Entry 2W72 (X-ray diffraction, 1.07 A resolution); this record covers chains A and C of the 4 polymer chains in the assembly.

== Chain A ==
Protein: Human hemoglobin A
From: Homo sapiens
Notes: fragment: chain alpha, residues 2-142
Reference sequence: P69905 (HBA_HUMAN); residues 1-141 here correspond to UniProt positions 2-142 (UniProt number = residue number + 1)
Sequence (141 residues; each row starts with the number of its first residue):
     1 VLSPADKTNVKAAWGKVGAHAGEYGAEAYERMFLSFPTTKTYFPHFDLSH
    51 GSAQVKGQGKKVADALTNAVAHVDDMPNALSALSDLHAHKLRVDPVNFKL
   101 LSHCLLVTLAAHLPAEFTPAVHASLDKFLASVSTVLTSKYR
Sequence notes: engineered mutation Tyr29 (Leu30 in P69905), Gln58 (His59 in P69905)
Swiss-Prot annotation at these positions:
  - binding site (heme b): His87
  - site: Thr8, Asn9 (Microbial infection: Cleavage), Lys11 (Not glycated), Ala13, Trp14 (Microbial infection: Cleavage), Tyr24, Gly25 (Microbial infection: Cleavage), His45, Phe46 (Microbial infection: Cleavage), Asp47, Leu48 (Microbial infection: Cleavage), Ser52, Ala53 (Microbial infection: Cleavage), Val55, Lys56 (Microbial infection: Cleavage), Lys56 (Not glycated), Gly59, Lys60 (Microbial infection: Cleavage), Lys60 (Not glycated), Lys90 (Not glycated), Leu91, Arg92 (Microbial infection: Cleavage), Lys99 (Not glycated), Leu106, Val107 (Microbial infection: Cleavage), Thr108, Leu109 (Microbial infection: Cleavage), Val121, His122 (Microbial infection: Cleavage), Ser133, Thr134 (Microbial infection: Cleavage)
  - modified residue: Ser3 (Phosphoserine), Lys7 (N6-succinyllysine), Thr8 (Phosphothreonine), Lys11 (N6-succinyllysine), Lys16 (N6-acetyllysine), Tyr24 (Phosphotyrosine), Ser35 (Phosphoserine), Lys40 (N6-succinyllysine), Ser49 (Phosphoserine), Ser102 (Phosphoserine), Thr108 (Phosphothreonine), Ser124 (Phosphoserine), Ser131 (Phosphoserine), Thr134 (Phosphothreonine), Thr137 (Phosphothreonine), Ser138 (Phosphoserine)
  - glycosylation (N-linked (Glc) (glycation) lysine): Lys7, Lys16, Lys40, Lys61
Metal / ion sites: heme Fe near His87 (its only coordinating residue here)
Residues lining bound ligands:
  - heme (HEM): Tyr29, Met32, Thr39, Tyr42, Phe43, His45, Phe46, Gln58, Lys61, Val62, Ala65, Leu66, Leu83, Leu86, His87, Leu91, Val93, Asn97, Phe98, Leu101, Leu105, Val132, Leu136
  - xenon (XE), molecule 1: Ala13, Leu109, Leu113, Glu116, Phe117, Val121, Leu125
  - xenon (XE), molecule 2: Trp14, Val70, Leu105, Leu109, Leu125, Phe128, Leu129
  - xenon (XE), molecule 3: Trp14, Ala21, Tyr24, Gly25, Ala63, Leu66, Leu105, Thr108, Leu109
  - xenon (XE), molecule 4: Gly25, Ala28, Tyr29, Val62, Leu66, Leu101, Leu105
  - xenon (XE), molecule 5: Phe33, Phe43, Phe46, Leu48, Gln54, Val55, Gln58
  - xenon (XE), molecule 6: Leu66, Leu101, Ser102, Leu105, Leu129

== Chain C ==
Protein: Human hemoglobin A
From: Homo sapiens
Notes: fragment: chain alpha, residues 2-142
Reference sequence: P69905 (HBA_HUMAN); residues 1-141 here correspond to UniProt positions 2-142 (UniProt number = residue number + 1)
Sequence (141 residues; each row starts with the number of its first residue):
     1 MLSPADKTNVKAAWGKVGAHAGEYGAEAYERMFLSFPTTKTYFPHFDLSH
    51 GSAQVKGQGKKVADALTNAVAHVDDMPNALSALSDLHAHKLRVDPVNFKL
   101 LSHCLLVTLAAHLPAEFTPAVHASLDKFLASVSTVLTSKYR
Sequence notes: conflict Met1 (Val2 in P69905); engineered mutation Tyr29 (Leu30 in P69905), Gln58 (His59 in P69905)
Swiss-Prot annotation at these positions:
  - binding site (heme b): His87
  - site: Thr8, Asn9 (Microbial infection: Cleavage), Lys11 (Not glycated), Ala13, Trp14 (Microbial infection: Cleavage), Tyr24, Gly25 (Microbial infection: Cleavage), His45, Phe46 (Microbial infection: Cleavage), Asp47, Leu48 (Microbial infection: Cleavage), Ser52, Ala53 (Microbial infection: Cleavage), Val55, Lys56 (Microbial infection: Cleavage), Lys56 (Not glycated), Gly59, Lys60 (Microbial infection: Cleavage), Lys60 (Not glycated), Lys90 (Not glycated), Leu91, Arg92 (Microbial infection: Cleavage), Lys99 (Not glycated), Leu106, Val107 (Microbial infection: Cleavage), Thr108, Leu109 (Microbial infection: Cleavage), Val121, His122 (Microbial infection: Cleavage), Ser133, Thr134 (Microbial infection: Cleavage)
  - modified residue: Ser3 (Phosphoserine), Lys7 (N6-succinyllysine), Thr8 (Phosphothreonine), Lys11 (N6-succinyllysine), Lys16 (N6-acetyllysine), Tyr24 (Phosphotyrosine), Ser35 (Phosphoserine), Lys40 (N6-succinyllysine), Ser49 (Phosphoserine), Ser102 (Phosphoserine), Thr108 (Phosphothreonine), Ser124 (Phosphoserine), Ser131 (Phosphoserine), Thr134 (Phosphothreonine), Thr137 (Phosphothreonine), Ser138 (Phosphoserine)
  - glycosylation (N-linked (Glc) (glycation) lysine): Lys7, Lys16, Lys40, Lys61
Metal / ion sites: heme Fe near His87 (its only coordinating residue here)
Residues lining bound ligands:
  - heme (HEM): Tyr29, Met32, Thr39, Tyr42, Phe43, His45, Phe46, Gln58, Lys61, Val62, Ala65, Leu66, Leu83, Leu86, His87, Leu91, Val93, Asn97, Phe98, Leu101, Val132, Leu136
  - xenon (XE), molecule 1: Val10, Trp14, Val70, Leu105, Leu125, Phe128, Leu129
  - xenon (XE), molecule 2: Ala13, Leu109, Leu113, Glu116, Phe117, Leu125
  - xenon (XE), molecule 3: Gly25, Ala28, Tyr29, Val62, Leu66, Leu101, Leu105
  - xenon (XE), molecule 4: Tyr29, Phe33, Phe43, Phe46, Leu48, Gln54, Val55, Gln58
  - xenon (XE), molecule 5: Leu66, Leu101, Ser102, Leu105, Leu129

== Chain A / chain C interface ==
Contacting residue pairs (10; chain A residue first):
  Val1(A) - Ser138(C)
  Asp126(A) - Arg141(C)  salt bridge
  Lys127(A) - Arg141(C)  hydrogen bond (side chain-backbone)
  Thr137(A) - Met1(C)
  Ser138(A) - Met1(C)  hydrogen bond (backbone-backbone)
  Lys139(A) - Met1(C)
  Tyr140(A) - Met1(C)  hydrogen bond (backbone-side chain)
  Arg141(A) - Met1(C)  hydrogen bond (backbone-backbone)
  Arg141(A) - Asp126(C)  salt bridge
  Arg141(A) - Lys127(C)  hydrogen bond (backbone-side chain)
Interface residues without a listed pair, chain A (10 interface residues in all): Lys99, Ala130
Interface residues without a listed pair, chain C (7 interface residues in all): Lys99, Ala130

== Overview ==
Chain A and chain C form an interface of 10 and 7 residues respectively, with 5 hydrogen bonds and 2 salt
bridges. Among the polar pairs are Asp126(A)-Arg141(C), Arg141(A)-Asp126(C) and Lys127(A)-Arg141(C). Chain A
binds heme and 6 copies of xenon.
Chain A is Human hemoglobin A and chain C is Human hemoglobin A, both from Homo sapiens; the structure,
Deoxygenated structure of a distal site hemoglobin mutant plus xe, was determined by X-ray diffraction
together with 2W6V and 2W6W from the same study.
